Entry 1PGO (X-ray diffraction, 2.50 A resolution); this record covers chain A.

# Chain A
Name: 6-phosphogluconate dehydrogenase
From: Ovis aries
Notes: EC 1.1.1.44
UniProt: P00349 (6PGD_SHEEP); residue numbers follow UniProt; this construct covers 1-482
Sequence (482 residues; each row starts with the number of its first residue):
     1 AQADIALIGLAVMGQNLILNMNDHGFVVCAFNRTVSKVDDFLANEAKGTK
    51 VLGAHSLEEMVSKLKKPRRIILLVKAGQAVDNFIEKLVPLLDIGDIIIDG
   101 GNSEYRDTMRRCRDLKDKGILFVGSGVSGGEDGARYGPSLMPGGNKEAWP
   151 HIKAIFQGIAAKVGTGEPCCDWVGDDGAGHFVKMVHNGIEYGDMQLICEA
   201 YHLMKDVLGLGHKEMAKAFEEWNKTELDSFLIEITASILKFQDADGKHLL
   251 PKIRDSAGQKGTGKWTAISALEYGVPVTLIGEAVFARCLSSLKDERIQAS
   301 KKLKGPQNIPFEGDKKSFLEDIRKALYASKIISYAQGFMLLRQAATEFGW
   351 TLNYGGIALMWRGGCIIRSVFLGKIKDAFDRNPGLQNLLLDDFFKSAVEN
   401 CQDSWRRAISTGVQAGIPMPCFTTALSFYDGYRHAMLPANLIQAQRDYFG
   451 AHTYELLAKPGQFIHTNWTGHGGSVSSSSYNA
Unresolved in the structure: 474-482
Ligand contacts: NADPH (NDP; NADPH dihydro-nicotinamide-adenine-dinucleotide phosphate): Gly-9, Leu-10, Ala-11, Met-13, Asn-32, Arg-33, Thr-34, Leu-73, Val-74, Lys-75, Ala-79, Phe-83, Asn-102, Val-127, Ser-128, Gly-129, Gly-130, Lys-183, His-186, Asn-187, Glu-190, Ile-366

# Summary
Ligands of chain A: NADPH.
Chain A is 6-phosphogluconate dehydrogenase (Ovis aries); the structure, Crystallographic study of coenzyme,
coenzyme analogue and substrate binding in 6-phosphogluconate dehydrogenase: implications for NADP specificity
..., was determined by X-ray diffraction together with 1PGN, 1PGP and 1PGQ from the same study.
